PDB entry 9U5G | electron microscopy, 2.66 A resolution | chains C and E of the 6 polymer chains in the assembly

# Chain C
Name: Na(+)-translocating NADH-quinone reductase subunit C
Source organism: Vibrio cholerae O395
Notes: EC 7.2.1.1
UniProt: A5F5Y7 (NQRC_VIBC3); numbering as in UniProt (aligned over 1-257)
Amino-acid sequence (257 residues; numbered 1 to 257; the number before each row is that of its first residue):
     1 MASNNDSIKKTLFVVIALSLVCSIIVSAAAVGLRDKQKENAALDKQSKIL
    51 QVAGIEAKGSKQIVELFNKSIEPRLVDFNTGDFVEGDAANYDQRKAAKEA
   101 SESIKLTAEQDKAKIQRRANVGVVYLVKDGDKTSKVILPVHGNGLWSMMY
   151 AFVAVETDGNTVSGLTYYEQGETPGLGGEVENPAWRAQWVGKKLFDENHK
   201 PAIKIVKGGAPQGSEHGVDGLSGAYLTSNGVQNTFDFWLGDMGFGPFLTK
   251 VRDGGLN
Differences from the reference sequence: engineered mutation Tyr225 (Thr in A5F5Y7)
Ligand contacts: Ca2+ (CA): Gln93, Ala97, Arg118, Ala119, His141, Trp238
Curated features (UniProtKB/Swiss-Prot):
  - mutagenesis: His216 (H216L: Decrease in FMN binding)

# Chain E
Name: Na(+)-translocating NADH-quinone reductase subunit E
Source organism: Vibrio cholerae O395
Notes: EC 7.2.1.1
UniProt: A5F5Y5 (NQRE_VIBC3); residue numbers follow UniProt; this construct covers 1-198
Amino-acid sequence (198 residues; each row starts with the number of its first residue):
     1 MEHYISLLVKSIFIENMALSFFLGMCTFLAVSKKVKTSFGLGIAVIVVLT
    51 ISVPVNNLVYNLVLKPDALVEGVDLSFLNFITFIGVIAALVQILEMILDR
   101 FFPPLYNALGIFLPLITVNCAIFGGVSFMVQRDYSFAESVVYGFGSGVGW
   151 MLAIVALAGIREKMKYSDVPPGLRGLGITFITAGLMALGFMSFSGVQL
Metal / ion sites: 2Fe-2S cluster Fe: Cys26, Cys120 (shared with 2 residues of chain D)
Ligand contacts: 2Fe-2S cluster (FES): Gly24, Met25, Cys26, Val118, Asn119, Cys120

# Chain C / chain E interface
Contacting residue pairs (11; chain C residue first):
  Val26(C) with Phe77(E), hydrophobic; Leu78(E), hydrophobic
  Ser27(C) with Phe77(E)
  Ala30(C) with Phe77(E), hydrophobic
  Arg34(C) with Asp74(E); Phe77(E)
  Lys114(C) with Arg132(E)
  Trp146(C) with Phe21(E), hydrophobic; Phe128(E), hydrophobic; Arg132(E)
  Leu226(C) with Gly195(E)
Also at the interface, not in a pair above, chain C (8 interface residues in all): Tyr225
Also at the interface, not in a pair above, chain E (10 interface residues in all): Gln131, Val196, Gln197

# Overview
8 residues of chain C and 10 residues of chain E are in contact. Bound to chain C: Ca2+. Ligands of chain E:
2Fe-2S cluster. The 2Fe-2S cluster Fe site is built by Cys26(E) and Cys120(E). UniProt lists one mutagenesis
site on chain C.
Chain C is Na(+)-translocating NADH-quinone reductase subunit C and chain E is Na(+)-translocating
NADH-quinone reductase subunit E, both from Vibrio cholerae O395; the structure, Cryo-EM structure of
Na+-translocating NADH-ubiquinone oxidoreductase NqrC-T225Y mutant from Vibrio cholerae, was determined by
electron microscopy together with 9UD3, 9UD4, 9UD5, 9UD6, 9UD8, 9UD9 and 4 further entries from the same
study.
